Entry 5WFE (electron microscopy, 3.64 A resolution); this record covers chains A and I of the 12 polymer chains in the assembly.

Chain A:
Name: CRISPR-associated endonuclease Cas1
From: Escherichia coli K-12
Notes: EC 3.1.-.-
UniProt: Q46896 (CAS1_ECOLI); residues 1-305 here = UniProt positions 1-305
Chain sequence (305 residues; numbered 1 to 305; the number before each row is that of its first residue):
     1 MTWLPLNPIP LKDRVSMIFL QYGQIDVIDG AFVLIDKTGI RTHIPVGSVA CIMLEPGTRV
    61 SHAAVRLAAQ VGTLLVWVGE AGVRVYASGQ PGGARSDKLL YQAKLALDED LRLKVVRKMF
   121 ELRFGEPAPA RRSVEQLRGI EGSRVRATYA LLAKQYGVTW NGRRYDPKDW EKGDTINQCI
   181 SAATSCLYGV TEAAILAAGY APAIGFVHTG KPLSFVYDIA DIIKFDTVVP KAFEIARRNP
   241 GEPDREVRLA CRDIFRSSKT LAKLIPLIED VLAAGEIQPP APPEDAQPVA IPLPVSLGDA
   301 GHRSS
Not modelled in the structure: 1-15, 171-173, 281-305
UniProt features mapped onto this chain:
  - binding site (Mg(2+)): Glu141, His208, Asp221
  - mutagenesis: Tyr22 (Y22A: Slightly decreased spacer acquisition in vivo; Y22F: Nearly wild-type spacer acquisition in vivo), Arg41 (R41E: Dramatically decreased spacer acquisition in vivo), Arg59 (R59A: Loss of spacer acquisition in vivo, decreased protospacer binding; R59D: Dramatically decreased spacer acquisition in vitro, 250-fold decreased affinity for protospacer DNA), Arg66 (R66D: Dramatically decreased spacer acquisition in vitro, 250-fold decreased affinity for protospacer DNA; R66E: Dramatically decreased spacer acquisition in vivo), Arg84 (R84A: Decreased spacer acquisition in vivo; R84E: Dramatically decreased spacer acquisition in vivo), Glu141 (E141A: No cleavage of any substrates, no restoration of UV or mitomycin C (MMC) resistance. Loss of spacer acquisition in vivo), Tyr149 (Y149A: No effect on in vitro protospacer integration), Tyr165 (Y165A: No effect on in vitro protospacer integration. Alone significantly decreased protospacer acquisition in vivo ...), Trp170 (W170A: Alone significantly decreased protospacer acquisition in vivo. Decreased protospacer binding; in association with A-170), Thr184 (T184A: No cleavage of any substrates), Tyr188 (Y188A: Partial inhibition of cleavage. No effect on in vitro protospacer integration. Significantly decreased protospacer acquisition in vivo), His208 (H208A: No cleavage of any substrates, no restoration of UV or MMC resistance. Loss of spacer acquisition in vivo), 13 further mutagenesis entries in UniProt
Reported in the primary citation:
  - binding site for the 62-nt DNA strand: Arg117, Gln136
  - binding site for the 95-nt DNA strand (chain I): Arg131, Arg132, Gln136
  - mutagenesis - R112A, R131A, Q136A: decreased catalytic activity
  - catalytic residues: Glu141 (proposed by the authors, not directly observed)
  - mutagenesis - R112E, R132A, R163A: abolished catalytic activity
  - mutagenesis - R138A: decreased catalytic activity on second-site integration
  - mutagenesis - R138A: increased catalytic activity on disintegration

Chain I:
Molecule: 95-nt DNA strand
Sequence (95 nucleotides; each row starts with the number of its first residue; numbers below 1 keep their minus sign (DT-13 is residue -13)):
   -13 TGCTCGGTTT ATCCCCGCTG GCGCGGGGAA CACTCTAAAC ATAACCTATT ATTAATTAAT
    47 GATTTTTTAA GCCAGTCACA ATCTACCAAC TTTAT
Not modelled in the structure: -13 to 2, 80-81

How chain A and chain I interact:
Residue-residue contacts (11):
  Glu135(A) - DT20(I)  phosphate contact
  Glu135(A) - DC21(I)  sugar contact
  Gln136(A) - DC21(I)  phosphate contact
  Gln136(A) - DT22(I)  phosphate contact
  Gly139(A) - DC21(I)  base contact
  Gly139(A) - DT22(I)  sugar contact
  Ile140(A) - DT22(I)  hydrogen bond to the sugar
  Ile140(A) - DA23(I)  phosphate contact
  Ser143(A) - DA23(I)  hydrogen bond to the sugar
  Arg146(A) - DA23(I)  hydrogen bond to the base
  Arg146(A) - DA24(I)  sugar contact
Other interface residues (no listed pair), chain A (7 interface residues in all): Arg132

Summary:
Chain A and chain I form an interface of 7 and 5 residues respectively, with 3 hydrogen bonds. Polar pairs
include Arg146(A)-DA23(I), Ile140(A)-DT22(I) and Ser143(A)-DA23(I). The paper reports the catalytic residue
Glu141(A); R112A, R131A and Q136A of chain A reduce catalytic activity; 7 substitutions were tested in all.
Here chain A is CRISPR-associated endonuclease Cas1 (Escherichia coli K-12) and chain I is a 95-nt DNA strand.
Entry 5WFE (Cas1-Cas2-IHF-DNA holo-complex) was determined by electron microscopy together with 5VVJ, 5VVK and
5VVL from the same study.
